6UGD - chains E and G of the 7 polymer chains in the assembly; structure by electron microscopy, 3.50 A resolution.

== Chain E ==
Name: Meiotic spindle formation protein mei-1
From: Caenorhabditis elegans
Notes: EC 5.6.1.1
UniProt: P34808 (KTNA1_CAEEL); residues 1-472 here = UniProt positions 1-472
Amino-acid sequence (490 residues; numbered -17 to 472; the number before each row is that of its first residue; numbers below 1 keep their minus sign (Gly-17 is residue -17)):
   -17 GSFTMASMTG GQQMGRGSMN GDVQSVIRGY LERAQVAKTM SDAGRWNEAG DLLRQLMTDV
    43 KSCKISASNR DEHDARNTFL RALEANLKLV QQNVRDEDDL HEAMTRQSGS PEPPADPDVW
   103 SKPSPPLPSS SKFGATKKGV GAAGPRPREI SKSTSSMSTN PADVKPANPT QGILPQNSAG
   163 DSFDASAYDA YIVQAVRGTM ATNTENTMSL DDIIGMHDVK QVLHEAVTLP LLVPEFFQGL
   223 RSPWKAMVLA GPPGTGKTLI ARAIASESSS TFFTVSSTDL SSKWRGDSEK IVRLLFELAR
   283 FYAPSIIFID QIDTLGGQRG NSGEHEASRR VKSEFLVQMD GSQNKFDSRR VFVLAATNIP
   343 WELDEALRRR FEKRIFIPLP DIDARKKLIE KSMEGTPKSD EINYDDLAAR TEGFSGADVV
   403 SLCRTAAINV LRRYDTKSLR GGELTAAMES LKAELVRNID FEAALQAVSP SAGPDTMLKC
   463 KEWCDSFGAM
Not modelled in the structure: -17 to 155, 183-187
Differences from the reference sequence: expression tag (-17 to 0); engineered mutation Gln293 (Glu in P34808)
Metal / ion sites: Mg2+: Thr240 (together with ATP)
Small-molecule neighbours:
  - ATP (adenosine-5'-triphosphate), molecule 1: Asp194, Ile195, Ile196, Pro234, Pro235, Gly236, Thr237, Gly238, Lys239, Thr240, Leu241, Gln293, Asn340, Leu370, Gly398, Ala399, Val402
  - ATP, molecule 2: Asp322, Ala348, Arg351, Arg352
What the authors report for this chain:
  - binding site for Polyglutamate peptide (chain G): Lys265, Trp266, Arg267, His307
  - mutagenesis - K265A, W266A, R267A, R301A, H307A, E308A: decreased catalytic activity on basal ATPase
  - mutagenesis - K265A, W266A: decreased catalytic activity on isolated beta-tubulin peptide
  - mutagenesis - Y170A: abolished catalytic activity on ATPase
  - mutagenesis - R267E, N340A: unchanged catalytic activity on basal ATPase
  - binding site for ATP: Asn340, Arg351, Arg352
  - mutagenesis - R351A: abolished catalytic activity on basal and microtubule stimulated ATPase
  - mutagenesis - N340A: abolished catalytic activity on betaIVb-tail peptide
  - mutagenesis - F469A: abolished catalytic activity on basal and stimulated ATPase
  - mutagenesis - R128A/R130A/K134A: unchanged catalytic activity (basal ATP activity)
  - mutagenesis - R128A/R130A/K134A: decreased catalytic activity on microtubule stimulated ATPase
  - mutagenesis - K119A/K120A/R128A/R130A/K134A: decreased catalytic activity on basal and microtubule stimulated ATPase
  - mutagenesis - S135E: decreased catalytic activity on ATPase
  - mutagenesis - K265A, W266A, R267A, R301A, E308A, N340A: decreased catalytic activity on microtubule
  - mutagenesis - K265A, W266A: abolished catalytic activity on beta-tubulin peptide
  - mutagenesis - R267A: abolished catalytic activity on beta-tubulin tail
  - mutagenesis - R267E: abolished catalytic activity on beta-tail peptide
  - mutagenesis - E308A: decreased catalytic activity on beta-tail peptide
  - mutagenesis - H307A: unchanged catalytic activity on substrate

== Chain G ==
Name: Polyglutamate peptide
Amino-acid sequence (14 residues; each row starts with the number of its first residue):
     1 EEEEEEEEEE EEEE

== Interface between chain E and chain G ==
Residue-residue contacts - 8 pairs, chain E then chain G:
  Lys265(E) - Glu11(G)  salt bridge
  Lys265(E) - Glu12(G)  hydrogen bond (backbone-backbone)
  Trp266(E) - Glu9(G)
  Trp266(E) - Glu11(G)
  Trp266(E) - Glu12(G)
  Arg267(E) - Glu10(G)
  His307(E) - Glu12(G)  salt bridge
  His307(E) - Glu13(G)
Interface residues without a listed pair, chain E (5 interface residues in all): Ala309
Interface residues without a listed pair, chain G (6 interface residues in all): Glu14

== In short ==
The interface between chain E and chain G involves 5 residues on one side and 6 on the other; the contacts
include 1 hydrogen bond and 2 salt bridges. Among the polar pairs are Lys265(E)-Glu11(G), His307(E)-Glu12(G)
and Lys265(E)-Glu12(G). From the paper: a binding site for Polyglutamate peptide (chain G) at Lys265(E),
Trp266(E) and Arg267(E) among others; K265A, W266A and R267A of chain E, among others, reduce catalytic
activity on basal ATPase; 14 substitutions were tested in all.
Chain E is Meiotic spindle formation protein mei-1 (Caenorhabditis elegans) and chain G is Polyglutamate
peptide; the structure, Katanin hexamer in the spiral conformation in complex with substrate, was determined
by electron microscopy, deposited together with 6UGE and 6UGF.
